Entry 4IOM (X-ray diffraction, 3.00 A resolution); this record covers chains A and B.

[Chain A (and B)]
Protein: Formate--tetrahydrofolate ligase
From: Moorella thermoacetica
Notes: EC 6.3.4.3; chain B of this document is another copy of the same molecule, construct and numbering; everything in this record applies to it too
UniProtKB: Q2RM91 (FTHS_MOOTA); residues 1-559 here = UniProt positions 1-559
Amino-acid sequence (559 residues; numbered 1 to 559; the number before each row is that of its first residue):
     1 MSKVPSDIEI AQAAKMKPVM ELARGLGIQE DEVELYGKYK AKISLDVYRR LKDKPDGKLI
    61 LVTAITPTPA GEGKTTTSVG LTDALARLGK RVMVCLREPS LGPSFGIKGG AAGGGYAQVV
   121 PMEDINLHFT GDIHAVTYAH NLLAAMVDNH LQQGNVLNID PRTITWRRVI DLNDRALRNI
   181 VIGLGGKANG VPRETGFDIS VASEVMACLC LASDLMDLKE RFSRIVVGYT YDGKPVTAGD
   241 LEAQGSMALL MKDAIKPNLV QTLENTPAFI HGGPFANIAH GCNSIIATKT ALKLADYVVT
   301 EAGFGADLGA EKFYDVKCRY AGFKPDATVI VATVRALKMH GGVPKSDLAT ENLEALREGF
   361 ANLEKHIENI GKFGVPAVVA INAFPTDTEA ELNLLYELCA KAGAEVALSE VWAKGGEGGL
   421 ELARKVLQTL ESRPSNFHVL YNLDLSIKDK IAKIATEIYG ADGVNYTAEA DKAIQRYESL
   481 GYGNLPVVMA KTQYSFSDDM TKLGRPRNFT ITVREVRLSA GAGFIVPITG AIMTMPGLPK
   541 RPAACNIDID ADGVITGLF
Not modelled in the structure: 1-2
Residues lining bound ligands:
  - folic acid (FOL): A383, F384, P385, D387, E389, L392, Y396, L408, E410, W412, A413
  - TOE (2-[2-(2-methoxy-ethoxy)-ethoxy]-ethoxyl), molecule 1: R162, T163, I164, T165, E194
  - TOE, molecule 2: R224, L480, G481, Y482
Curated features (UniProtKB/Swiss-Prot):
  - binding site (ATP): T68 to T75

[Interface between chain A and chain B]
Pairs across the interface (131):
  E30(A) with K38(B), salt bridge
  L35(A) with L35(B); Y36(B); G37(B), hydrogen bond (backbone-backbone)
  Y36(A) with L35(B)
  G37(A) with E34(B), hydrogen bond (backbone-side chain); L35(B), hydrogen bond (backbone-backbone)
  L101(A) with Y138(B), hydrophobic; L250(B), hydrophobic
  F105(A) with L142(B), hydrophobic; S246(B); L250(B), hydrophobic
  L127(A) with L249(B), hydrophobic
  H128(A) with L250(B), hydrogen bond (side chain-backbone)
  H134(A) with H134(B); Y138(B)
  A135(A) with H128(B)
  T137(A) with Y138(B), hydrogen bond
  Y138(A) with L101(B), hydrophobic; H134(B); T137(B), hydrogen bond; I170(B), hydrophobic; D171(B), hydrogen bond (side chain-backbone); L172(B), hydrophobic; S200(B)
  N141(A) with I170(B); L172(B)
  L142(A) with L172(B)
  A145(A) with D174(B); L538(B)
  M146(A) with A544(B), hydrophobic; C545(B), hydrophobic
  D148(A) with A176(B)
  N149(A) with R175(B), hydrogen bond; L538(B); P539(B), hydrogen bond (side chain-backbone); P542(B)
  Q152(A) with R175(B)
  Q153(A) with R175(B); L538(B); P539(B); K540(B), hydrogen bond (backbone-side chain)
  R168(A) with D174(B), salt bridge; L177(B)
  I170(A) with Y138(B), hydrophobic; N141(B)
  D171(A) with Y138(B), hydrogen bond (backbone-side chain)
  L172(A) with Y138(B), hydrophobic; N141(B); L142(B)
  D174(A) with A145(B); R168(B), salt bridge
  R175(A) with N149(B), hydrogen bond; Q152(B); Q153(B); A188(B); N189(B); G190(B)
  A176(A) with D148(B); I182(B); G183(B), hydrogen bond (backbone-backbone); N189(B)
  R178(A) with A188(B), hydrogen bond (side chain-backbone); N189(B), hydrogen bond
  N179(A) with G183(B); L184(B), hydrogen bond (side chain-backbone); N189(B)
  I180(A) with V181(B); I182(B), hydrophobic
  V181(A) with I180(B); V181(B), hydrogen bond (backbone-backbone); L184(B), hydrophobic
  I182(A) with A176(B); L177(B), hydrophobic; I180(B), hydrophobic
  G183(A) with A176(B), hydrogen bond (backbone-backbone); N179(B)
  L184(A) with N179(B), hydrogen bond (backbone-backbone); V181(B), hydrophobic
  A188(A) with R175(B); R178(B)
  N189(A) with R175(B); A176(B); R178(B), hydrogen bond; N179(B)
  G190(A) with R175(B)
  F197(A) with F197(B), hydrophobic
  S200(A) with Y138(B)
  M216(A) with I549(B); D550(B); A551(B), hydrogen bond (side chain-backbone)
  K219(A) with D548(B), salt bridge; I549(B), hydrogen bond (side chain-backbone)
  L241(A) with C545(B)
  E242(A) with A544(B); C545(B)
  G245(A) with I547(B); D548(B)
  S246(A) with F105(B); A544(B), hydrogen bond (side chain-backbone); I547(B), hydrogen bond (backbone-backbone)
  A248(A) with I549(B), hydrophobic
  L249(A) with I547(B), hydrophobic; I549(B); I555(B), hydrophobic
  L250(A) with F105(B), hydrophobic; H128(B), hydrogen bond (backbone-side chain)
  K252(A) with E123(B), salt bridge
  L538(A) with A145(B); N149(B); Q153(B)
  P539(A) with N149(B); Q153(B), hydrogen bond (backbone-side chain)
  K540(A) with Q153(B)
  P542(A) with N149(B)
  A544(A) with M146(B), hydrophobic; E242(B); S246(B), hydrogen bond (backbone-side chain)
  C545(A) with E242(B)
  I547(A) with G245(B); S246(B); L249(B), hydrophobic
  D548(A) with K219(B); G245(B)
  I549(A) with L215(B), hydrophobic; M216(B); K252(B)
  D550(A) with M216(B)
  A551(A) with M216(B)
  I555(A) with L249(B), hydrophobic; K252(B)
Interface residues without a listed pair, chain A (69 interface residues in all): E34, E123, V156, L177, G185, L215, A243, L558
Interface residues without a listed pair, chain B (68 interface residues in all): D124, L127, A135, G185, L241, A248, L558

[Overview]
The interface between chain A and chain B involves 69 residues on one side and 68 on the other, with 27
hydrogen bonds and 5 salt bridges. Polar pairs include E30(A)-K38(B), R168(A)-D174(B) and K219(A)-D548(B).
Chain A binds compound TOE and folic acid.
Chain A and chain B are both Formate--tetrahydrofolate ligase (Moorella thermoacetica); the structure,
N10-formyltetrahydrofolate synthetase from Moorella thermoacetica with folate, was determined by X-ray
diffraction together with 4IOJ, 4IOK and 4IOL from the same study.
